6VYP - chains A and J of the 14 polymer chains in the assembly; structure by X-ray diffraction, 4.99 A resolution (low resolution: residue-level contacts below are approximate; hydrogen-bond / salt-bridge calls are withheld).

# Chain A
Name: Histone H3
Organism: Xenopus laevis
Reference sequence: A0A310TTQ1 (A0A310TTQ1_XENLA); residues 1-135 here correspond to UniProt positions 2-136 (UniProt number = residue number + 1)
Chain sequence (135 residues; each row starts with the number of its first residue):
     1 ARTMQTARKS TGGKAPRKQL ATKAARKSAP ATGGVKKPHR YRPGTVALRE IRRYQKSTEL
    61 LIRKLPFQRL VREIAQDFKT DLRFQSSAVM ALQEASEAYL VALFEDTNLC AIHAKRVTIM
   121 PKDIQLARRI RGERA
Disordered / not traced: 1-2, 16-37, 135
Sequence notes: engineered mutation Met4 (Lys5 in A0A310TTQ1)
Reported in the primary citation:
  - mutagenesis - G13A (5-fold), K14A (2-fold): decreased catalytic activity
  - mutagenesis - K23A/R26A/K27A: unchanged catalytic activity on 197-bp nucleosomes
  - mutagenesis - R17A/K18A/Q19A: decreased catalytic activity on 197-bp nucleosomes

# Chain J
Molecule: 191-nt DNA strand
Organism: synthetic construct
Sequence (191 nucleotides; numbered -95 to 95; the number before each row is that of its first residue; numbers below 1 keep their minus sign (DA-95 is residue -95)):
   -95 ATCGTCGCTG TTCAATACAT GCACAGGATG TATATATCTG ACACGTGCCT GGAGACTAGG
   -35 GAGTAATCCC CTTGGCGGTT AAAACGCGGG GGACAGCGCG TACGTGCGTT TAAGCGGTGC
    25 TAGAGCTGTC TACGACCAAT TGAGCGGCCT CGGCACCGGG ATTCTCCAGG GCGGCCGCGT
    85 ATAGGGTCGA T

# Chain A / chain J interface
Residue-residue contacts (24):
  Thr11(A) - DA-81(J)
  Arg40(A) - DT9(J)
  Arg40(A) - DG10(J)
  Tyr41(A) - DT-67(J)
  Tyr41(A) - DG10(J)
  Gly44(A) - DG8(J)
  Gly44(A) - DT9(J)
  Thr45(A) - DT9(J)
  Val46(A) - DT9(J)
  Val46(A) - DG10(J)
  Ala47(A) - DT9(J)
  Arg49(A) - DG-66(J)
  Arg49(A) - DT-65(J)
  Arg63(A) - DA17(J)
  Arg63(A) - DG18(J)
  Lys64(A) - DG18(J)
  Leu65(A) - DA17(J)
  Leu65(A) - DG18(J)
  Pro66(A) - DA17(J)
  Arg69(A) - DA17(J)
  Arg83(A) - DA26(J)
  Arg83(A) - DG27(J)
  Lys115(A) - DC-2(J)
  Lys115(A) - DA-1(J)
Interface residues without a listed pair, chain A (19 interface residues in all): His39, Arg42, Pro43, Asp81
Interface residues without a listed pair, chain J (14 interface residues in all): DG-69

# In short
Chain A and chain J form an interface of 19 and 14 residues respectively. From the paper: G13A and K14A of
chain A reduce catalytic activity; R17A/K18A/Q19A of chain A reduce catalytic activity on 197-bp nucleosomes.
Here chain A is Histone H3 (Xenopus laevis) and chain J is a 191-nt DNA strand (synthetic construct). Entry
6VYP (Crystal structure of the LSD1/CoREST histone demethylase bound to its nucleosome substrate) was
determined by X-ray diffraction.
